7EBZ - chains A and C of the 6 polymer chains in the assembly; structure by electron microscopy, 3.09 A resolution.

Chain A:
Molecule: Capsid protein VP1
From: Human enterovirus D68
UniProtKB: A0A097BW12 (A0A097BW12_HED68); residues 1-297 here correspond to UniProt positions 565-861 (UniProt number = residue number + 564)
Sequence (297 residues; row label = number of the first residue in the row):
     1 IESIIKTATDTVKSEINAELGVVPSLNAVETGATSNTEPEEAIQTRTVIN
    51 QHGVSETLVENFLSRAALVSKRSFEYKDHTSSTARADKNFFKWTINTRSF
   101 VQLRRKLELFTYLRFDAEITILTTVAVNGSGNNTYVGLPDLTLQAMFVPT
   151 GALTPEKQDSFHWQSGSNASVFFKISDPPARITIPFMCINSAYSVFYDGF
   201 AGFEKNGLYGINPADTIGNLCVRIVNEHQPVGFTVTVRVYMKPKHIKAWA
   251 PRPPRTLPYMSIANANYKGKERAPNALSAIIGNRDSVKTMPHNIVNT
Not modelled in the structure: 80-87, 130-134, 292-297
Reported in the primary citation:
  - conformationally variable residues (loop rearrangement): Asn206 to Gly218

Chain C:
Molecule: Capsid protein VP3
From: Human enterovirus D68
UniProtKB: A0A097BW12 (A0A097BW12_HED68); residues 1-247 here correspond to UniProt positions 318-564 (UniProt number = residue number + 317)
Sequence (247 residues; each row starts with the number of its first residue):
     1 GVPTYLLPGSGQFLTTDDHSSAPALPCFNPTPEMHIPGQVRNMLEVVQVE
    51 SMMEINNTESAVGMERLKVDISALTDVDQLLFNIPLDIQLDGPLRNTLVG
   101 NISRYYTHWSGSLEMTFMFCGSFMAAGKLILCYTPPGGSCPTTRETAMLG
   151 THIVWDFGLQSSVTLIIPWISGSHYRMFNNDAKSTNANVGYVTCFMQTNL
   201 IVPSESSDTCSLIGFIAAKDDFSLRLMRDSPDIGQLDHLHAAEAAYQ

Chain A / chain C interface:
Residue-residue contacts - 184 pairs, chain A then chain C:
  Glu2(A) with Arg41(C), salt bridge
  Ala8(A) with Asp221(C)
  Thr9(A) with Asp220(C), hydrogen bond; Asp221(C), hydrogen bond (side chain-backbone)
  Ser25(A) with Val163(C); Thr164(C), hydrogen bond (backbone-backbone)
  Leu26(A) with Gln160(C); Ser162(C)
  Asn27(A) with Gln160(C), hydrogen bond (backbone-side chain); Ser161(C); Ser162(C), hydrogen bond (backbone-backbone); Thr164(C), hydrogen bond
  Ala28(A) with Gln160(C)
  Val29(A) with Glu50(C); Thr116(C); Met118(C), hydrophobic; Ser162(C); Phe215(C), hydrophobic
  Glu30(A) with Met118(C); Ser161(C), hydrogen bond
  Ala33(A) with Glu50(C)
  Thr34(A) with Gln48(C), hydrogen bond (side chain-backbone); Val49(C); Glu50(C), hydrogen bond (side chain-backbone); Glu114(C)
  Ser35(A) with Glu114(C); Thr116(C); Thr164(C), hydrogen bond
  Thr37(A) with Glu114(C); Thr164(C); Ile166(C); Lys219(C), hydrogen bond (backbone-side chain)
  Glu38(A) with Asp220(C)
  Pro39(A) with Ile166(C), hydrophobic; Lys219(C)
  Ala42(A) with Ile166(C), hydrophobic
  Ile43(A) with Thr151(C); Pro168(C), hydrophobic
  Asn50(A) with Asp221(C)
  His52(A) with Ser110(C), hydrogen bond; His174(C); Tyr175(C)
  Gly53(A) with Ser223(C), hydrogen bond (backbone-side chain)
  Val54(A) with Asn42(C), hydrogen bond (backbone-side chain); Leu44(C), hydrophobic
  Glu56(A) with Tyr106(C), hydrogen bond (backbone-side chain); Arg225(C); Leu226(C), hydrogen bond (side chain-backbone); Met227(C), hydrogen bond (side chain-backbone)
  Thr57(A) with Asn42(C), hydrogen bond; Met43(C), hydrogen bond (backbone-backbone); Leu44(C); Tyr106(C); Leu224(C)
  Leu58(A) with Arg41(C); Asn42(C)
  Val59(A) with Val40(C); Arg41(C); Asn42(C); Met43(C), hydrophobic
  Phe62(A) with Tyr105(C), hydrophobic; Tyr106(C); Met227(C)
  Arg65(A) with Thr16(C); Met227(C), hydrogen bond
  Ala66(A) with Phe13(C), hydrophobic; Thr15(C), hydrogen bond (backbone-backbone)
  Ser70(A) with Tyr246(C), hydrogen bond
  Lys71(A) with Tyr246(C), hydrogen bond (backbone-side chain)
  Arg72(A) with Glu243(C), salt bridge; Tyr246(C)
  Lys92(A) with Ala245(C); Tyr246(C); Gln247(C), hydrogen bond
  Trp93(A) with Ala245(C); Tyr246(C)
  Thr94(A) with Ala245(C), hydrogen bond (backbone-backbone)
  Ser99(A) with Leu239(C)
  Gln102(A) with Ile233(C)
  Arg105(A) with Tyr105(C), hydrogen bond; Ile233(C)
  Lys106(A) with Met227(C)
  Phe110(A) with Val40(C), hydrophobic; Met43(C), hydrophobic
  Arg114(A) with Pro30(C); Thr31(C), hydrogen bond (side chain-backbone); Glu33(C), salt bridge
  Glu118(A) with His19(C); Ser21(C), hydrogen bond
  Thr120(A) with Phe13(C)
  Ala169(A) with Ala24(C)
  Pro178(A) with Gly11(C)
  Pro179(A) with Gly11(C)
  Arg181(A) with Phe13(C); Asp17(C), salt bridge; Ser21(C)
  Ile182(A) with Ser21(C); Ala22(C); Ala24(C), hydrophobic
  Thr183(A) with Ser21(C), hydrogen bond; Ala22(C), hydrogen bond (backbone-backbone); Pro23(C); Ala24(C), hydrogen bond (backbone-backbone)
  Pro185(A) with Leu25(C), hydrophobic; Phe28(C), hydrophobic
  Phe186(A) with Phe28(C); Pro30(C)
  Met187(A) with Phe28(C), hydrophobic
  Cys188(A) with Thr31(C), hydrogen bond (backbone-side chain)
  Ile189(A) with Thr31(C)
  Asn190(A) with Thr31(C), hydrogen bond (backbone-side chain)
  Ser191(A) with Pro32(C), hydrogen bond (side chain-backbone); Met34(C)
  Tyr240(A) with Phe13(C), hydrophobic
  Lys242(A) with Thr15(C); Asp17(C), salt bridge; Asp18(C)
  Lys244(A) with His19(C)
  Lys247(A) with Glu33(C)
  Ala248(A) with Gln39(C); Val40(C), hydrogen bond (backbone-backbone)
  Trp249(A) with Ile36(C), hydrogen bond (side chain-backbone); Pro37(C); Gly38(C); Gln39(C)
  Ala250(A) with Gly38(C), hydrogen bond (backbone-backbone)
  Pro251(A) with Val40(C); Val46(C), hydrophobic
  Pro254(A) with Asn101(C)
  Thr256(A) with Asn96(C)
  Pro258(A) with Leu236(C), hydrophobic
  Tyr259(A) with Leu236(C)
  Met260(A) with His238(C); Leu239(C); His240(C), hydrogen bond (backbone-backbone)
  Ser261(A) with His240(C); Ala241(C)
  Ile262(A) with Leu239(C), hydrophobic; His240(C), hydrogen bond (backbone-backbone); Ala241(C); Ala242(C), hydrophobic
  Pro274(A) with Asp91(C); Arg95(C)
  Asn275(A) with Arg95(C); Asp232(C)
  Ser278(A) with Val62(C); Gly63(C), hydrogen bond (backbone-backbone); Arg66(C)
  Ala279(A) with Arg66(C)
  Ile280(A) with Arg95(C), hydrogen bond (backbone-side chain); Asn96(C)
  Ile281(A) with Glu54(C); Asn57(C); Arg66(C), hydrogen bond (backbone-side chain); Asp91(C); Gly92(C); Arg95(C); Asn96(C)
  Gly282(A) with Asn57(C), hydrogen bond (backbone-side chain); Asp91(C), hydrogen bond (backbone-side chain)
  Asn283(A) with Thr58(C), hydrogen bond (side chain-backbone); Glu59(C); Arg66(C), hydrogen bond
  Arg284(A) with Ile55(C), hydrogen bond (side chain-backbone); Asn57(C), hydrogen bond; Thr58(C); Glu59(C); Asn83(C), hydrogen bond (side chain-backbone); Pro85(C)
  Asp285(A) with Thr58(C)
  Ser286(A) with Thr58(C)
  Val287(A) with Ile55(C); Asn56(C); Leu81(C); Phe82(C); Asn83(C), hydrogen bond (backbone-backbone)
  Lys288(A) with Leu80(C); Leu81(C); Asn83(C)
  Thr289(A) with Asn83(C)
  Met290(A) with Asn83(C); Cys140(C), hydrogen bond (backbone-side chain); Tyr191(C), hydrophobic
  Pro291(A) with Cys140(C), hydrogen bond (backbone-side chain)
Other interface residues (no listed pair), chain A (91 interface residues in all): Thr11, Phe91, Asn96, Val101, Leu109
Other interface residues (no listed pair), chain C (100 interface residues in all): Pro93, Leu98, Ile102, Ser112, Ile153, Trp155, Ala217, Phe222, Asp229, Ser230, Gly234

Overview:
Chain A and chain C form an interface of 91 and 100 residues respectively, with 52 hydrogen bonds and 5 salt
bridges. Polar pairs include Glu2(A)-Arg41(C), Arg72(A)-Glu243(C) and Arg114(A)-Glu33(C). From the paper:
conformational variability at Asn206(A).
Chain A is Capsid protein VP1 and chain C is Capsid protein VP3, both from Human enterovirus D68; the
structure, EV-D68 in complex with 2H12 Fab (state S1), was determined by electron microscopy (same publication
as 7EBR and 7ECY).
